Entry 5FQV (X-ray diffraction, 1.74 A resolution); this record covers chain A.

# Chain A
Protein: Estrogen receptor alpha
Source organism: Homo sapiens
Notes: fragment: ligand-binding domain
Reference sequence: P03372 (ESR1_HUMAN); residues 307-554 here = UniProt positions 307-554
Chain sequence (248 residues; each row starts with the number of its first residue):
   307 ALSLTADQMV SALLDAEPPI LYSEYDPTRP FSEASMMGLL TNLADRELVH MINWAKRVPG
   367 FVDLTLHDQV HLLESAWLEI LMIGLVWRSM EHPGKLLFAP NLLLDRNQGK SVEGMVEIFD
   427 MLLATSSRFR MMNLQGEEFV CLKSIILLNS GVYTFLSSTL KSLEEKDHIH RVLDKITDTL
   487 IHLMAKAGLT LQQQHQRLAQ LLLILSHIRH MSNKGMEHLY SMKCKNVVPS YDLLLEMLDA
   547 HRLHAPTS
Unresolved in the structure: 338-340, 462-464, 546-554
Sequence notes: engineered mutation Ser381 (Cys in P03372), Ser417 (Cys in P03372), Ser536 (Leu in P03372)
Residues lining bound ligands: VQI ((E)-3-[4-(6-hydroxy-2-isobutyl-7-methyl-3,4-dihydro-1H-isoquinolin-1-yl)phenyl]prop-2-enoic acid): Met343, Leu346, Thr347, Leu349, Ala350, Asp351, Glu353, Trp383, Leu384, Leu387, Met388, Leu391, Arg394, Phe404, Met421, Ile424, Leu428, Gly521, His524, Leu525, Asn532, Val533, Val534, Pro535

# Summary
Bound to chain A: compound VQI.
Chain A is Estrogen receptor alpha (Homo sapiens); the structure, Selective estrogen receptor downregulator
antagonists: Tetrahydroisoquinoline phenols 5, was determined by X-ray diffraction together with 5FQP, 5FQR,
5FQS and 5FQT from the same study.
